Entry 7BEB (X-ray diffraction, 1.32 A resolution); this record covers chain AAA.

[Chain AAA]
Molecule: Lysozyme
Organism: Gallus gallus
Notes: EC 3.2.1.17
Reference sequence: P00698 (LYSC_CHICK); residues 1-129 here correspond to UniProt positions 19-147 (UniProt number = residue number + 18)
Chain sequence (129 residues; row label = number of the first residue in the row):
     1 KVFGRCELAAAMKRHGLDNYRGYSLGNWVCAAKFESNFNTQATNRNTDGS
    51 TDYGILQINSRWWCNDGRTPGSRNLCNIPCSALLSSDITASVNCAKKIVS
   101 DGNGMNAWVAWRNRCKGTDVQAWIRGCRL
Disulfide bonds: C6-C127, C30-C115, C64-C80, C76-C94
Ion coordination: Rh ion site 1: K13, L129 (together with acetate ion); Rh ion site 2: R14, H15 (together with acetate ion); Na+ site 1: E35 (together with 1,2-ethanediol, acetate ion); Na+ site 2: S60, C64, S72, R73 (together with nitrate ion)
UniProt features mapped onto this chain:
  - active site: E35, D52
  - binding site (substrate): D101
Reported in the primary citation:
  - Rh ion coordination: K13, R14, H15, L129

[Summary]
K13 and L129 form the Rh ion site 1. R14 and H15 coordinate Rh ion site 2. Curated annotation (UniProt) lists
active-site residues E35 and D52 and substrate-binding residue D101. From the paper: Rh ion coordination by
K13, R14 and H15 among others.
Chain AAA is Lysozyme (Gallus gallus); the structure, Unusual structural features in the adduct of dirhodium
tetraacetate with lysozyme (4), was determined by X-ray diffraction, deposited together with 7BDZ, 7BE0, 7BE1,
7BE2 and 7BEC.
